Entry 7LWD (electron microscopy, 3.65 A resolution); this record covers chains A and H of the 3 polymer chains in the assembly.

# Chain A
Name: Sodium-dependent serotonin transporter
Organism: Homo sapiens
UniProt: P31645 (SC6A4_HUMAN); residue numbers follow UniProt; this construct covers 77-617
Sequence (541 residues; each row starts with the number of its first residue):
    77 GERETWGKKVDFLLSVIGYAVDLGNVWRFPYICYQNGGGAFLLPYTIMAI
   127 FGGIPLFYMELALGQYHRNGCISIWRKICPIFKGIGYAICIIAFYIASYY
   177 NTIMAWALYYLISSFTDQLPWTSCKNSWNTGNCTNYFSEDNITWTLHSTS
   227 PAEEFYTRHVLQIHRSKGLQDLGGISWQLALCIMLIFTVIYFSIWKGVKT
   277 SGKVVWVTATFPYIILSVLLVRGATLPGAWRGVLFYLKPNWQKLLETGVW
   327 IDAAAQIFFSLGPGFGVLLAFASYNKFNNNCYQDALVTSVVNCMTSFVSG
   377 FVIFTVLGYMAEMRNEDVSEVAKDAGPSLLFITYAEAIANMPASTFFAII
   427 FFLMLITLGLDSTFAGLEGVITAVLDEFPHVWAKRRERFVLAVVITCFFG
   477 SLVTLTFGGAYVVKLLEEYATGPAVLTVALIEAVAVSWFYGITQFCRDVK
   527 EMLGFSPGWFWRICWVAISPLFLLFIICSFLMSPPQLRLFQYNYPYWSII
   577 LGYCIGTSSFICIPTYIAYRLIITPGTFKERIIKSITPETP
Disulfide bonds: Cys200-Cys209
Residues lining bound ligands:
  - Depramine (IXX; 3-(5H-dibenzo[b,f]azepin-5-yl)-N,N-dimethylpropan-1-amine): Tyr95, Ala96, Asp98, Ala169, Ile172, Ala173, Tyr175, Phe335, Ser336, Phe341, Ser438, Gly442, Leu443, Thr497
  - N-acetylglucosamine (NAG; 2-acetamido-2-deoxy-beta-D-glucopyranose): Asn205, Asn208, His223, Arg234
  - YG7 (5-{4-[4-(5-cyano-1H-indol-3-yl)butyl]piperazin-1-yl}-1-benzofuran-2-carboxamide): Asp98, Leu99, Gly100, Arg104, Tyr175, Tyr176, Ala331, Gln332, Phe335, Ser336, Glu494, Tyr495, Thr497, Gly498, Pro499, Phe556, Leu557, Met558, Ser559, Pro560, Pro561, Gly578, Tyr579, Gly582
From the paper describing this entry:
  - binding site for Depramine: Tyr95, Asp98, Ile172, Tyr175, Phe341, Thr497
  - binding site for YG7: Arg104, Gln332, Phe335, Glu494, Tyr495, Pro499, Phe556, Ser559, Pro561, Tyr579
  - contacts within the chain: Arg104-Glu493 (salt bridge)
  - mutagenesis - Y95F, I172M, S438T (625-fold): decreased binding to S-CIT
  - mutagenesis - Y95F, I172M, S438T: unchanged binding to YG7
  - mutagenesis - R104K, Q332A, F335A (430-fold), E493N, E494Q, F556A, Y579A (4-fold): decreased binding to YG7
  - mutagenesis - Q332A, Y495A (4.8-fold): increased catalytic activity

# Chain H
Name: heavy chain antibody fragment
Organism: Mus musculus
Notes: antibody fragment or engineered binder
Sequence (118 residues; each row starts with the number of its first residue):
    20 QVQLQQSGPELVKLGASVRISCKASGYRFSYSWMNWVKQRPGKGLEWIGR
    70 IYPGDGDTKYSGKFKGKATLTADKSSSTVYMQLSSLTSEDSAVYFCARSA
   120 YGSEGFAMDYWGQGTSVT
Disulfide bonds: Cys41-Cys115

# How chain A and chain H interact
Pairs across the interface (20):
  Gln194(A) with Asp74(H), hydrogen bond
  Ser199(A) with Asp74(H), hydrogen bond
  Cys200(A) with Tyr71(H)
  Lys201(A) with Trp52(H); Asp76(H), salt bridge
  Asn202(A) with Gly121(H); Phe125(H)
  Asn205(A) with Tyr120(H); Ser122(H), hydrogen bond
  Thr206(A) with Arg47(H), hydrogen bond (backbone-side chain); Tyr50(H); Tyr120(H); Gly121(H)
  Gly207(A) with Arg47(H), hydrogen bond (backbone-side chain); Tyr120(H)
  Thr210(A) with Arg47(H); Tyr50(H)
  Tyr212(A) with Tyr50(H)
  Glu215(A) with Tyr50(H), hydrogen bond
  Arg234(A) with Ser122(H)
Interface residues without a listed pair, chain A (14 interface residues in all): Asn208, Asn217
Interface residues without a listed pair, chain H (11 interface residues in all): Ser49

# In short
Chain A and chain H form an interface of 14 and 11 residues respectively; the contacts include 6 hydrogen
bonds and 1 salt bridge. Polar contacts include Lys201(A)-Asp76(H), Gln194(A)-Asp74(H) and Ser199(A)-Asp74(H).
From the paper: a binding site for YG7 at Arg104(A), Gln332(A) and Phe335(A) among others; R104K, Q332A and
F335A of chain A, among others, reduce binding to YG7; 11 substitutions were tested in all.
Chain A is Sodium-dependent serotonin transporter (Homo sapiens) and chain H is heavy chain antibody fragment
(Mus musculus); the structure, Cryo-EM structure of the wild-type human serotonin transporter complexed with
vilazodone, imipramine and 15B8 Fab, was determined by electron microscopy.
